6YBP - chains E and F of the 12 polymer chains in the assembly; structure by electron microscopy, 3.48 A resolution.

[Chain E (and F)]
Name: Propionyl-CoA carboxylase beta chain
Source organism: Methylorubrum extorquens (strain ATCC 14718 / DSM 1338 / JCM 2805 / NCIMB 9133 / AM1)
Notes: EC 6.4.1.3; chain F of this document is another copy of the same molecule, construct and numbering; everything in this record applies to it too
Reference sequence: C5AP75 (C5AP75_METEA); numbering as in UniProt (aligned over 1-510)
Chain sequence (510 residues; row label = number of the first residue in the row):
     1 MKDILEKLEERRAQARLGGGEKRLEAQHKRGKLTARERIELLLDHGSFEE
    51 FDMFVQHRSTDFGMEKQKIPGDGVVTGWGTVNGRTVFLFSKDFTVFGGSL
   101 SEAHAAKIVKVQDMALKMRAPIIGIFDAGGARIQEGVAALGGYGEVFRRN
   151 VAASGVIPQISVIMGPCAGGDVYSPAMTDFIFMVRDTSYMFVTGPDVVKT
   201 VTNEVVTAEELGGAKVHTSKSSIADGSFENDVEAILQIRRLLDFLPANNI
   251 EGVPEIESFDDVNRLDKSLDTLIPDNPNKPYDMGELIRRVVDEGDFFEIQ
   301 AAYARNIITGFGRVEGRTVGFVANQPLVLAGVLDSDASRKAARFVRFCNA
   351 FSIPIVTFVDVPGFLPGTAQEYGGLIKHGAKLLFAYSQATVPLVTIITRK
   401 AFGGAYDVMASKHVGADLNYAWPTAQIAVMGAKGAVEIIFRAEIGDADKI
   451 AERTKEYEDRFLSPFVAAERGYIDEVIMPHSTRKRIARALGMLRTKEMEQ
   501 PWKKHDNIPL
Disordered / not traced: 1-4
Ligand contacts:
  - BTI (5-(hexahydro-2-oxo-1H-thieno[3,4-d]imidazol-6-yl)pentanal): V332, P362, G363, F364, P366
  - coenzyme A (COA): R23, R30, F93, F96, G97, G129, G130, A131, R132
What the authors report for this chain:
  - mutagenesis - L100S/Y143H/D407I (50-fold): increased catalytic activity on glycolyl-CoA
  - mutagenesis - L100S/Y143H/D407I/I450V/W502R (560-fold): increased catalytic activity

[Interface between chain E and chain F]
Pairs across the interface - 127 pairs, chain E then chain F:
  F62(E) with Y457(F), hydrophobic
  E102(E) with R470(F), salt bridge
  R119(E) with P501(F)
  I133(E) with V429(F), hydrophobic; M430(F), hydrophobic; I439(F), hydrophobic
  G136(E) with V429(F)
  V137(E) with V429(F)
  L140(E) with G403(F); Y406(F), hydrophobic; D407(F)
  G141(E) with H413(F)
  Y143(E) with D407(F)
  G144(E) with D407(F); H413(F)
  F147(E) with L383(F), hydrophobic
  R148(E) with H413(F)
  V151(E) with F384(F), hydrophobic; S387(F)
  S154(E) with F384(F); K503(F); N507(F)
  G155(E) with K503(F)
  V172(E) with I376(F), hydrophobic
  Y173(E) with F364(F); I376(F)
  A176(E) with I376(F), hydrophobic
  M177(E) with L383(F), hydrophobic
  D179(E) with N507(F), hydrogen bond
  M190(E) with I376(F), hydrophobic
  F191(E) with E371(F)
  V192(E) with E371(F), hydrogen bond (backbone-side chain); L375(F), hydrophobic
  T193(E) with P366(F)
  V201(E) with P366(F), hydrophobic
  E204(E) with T368(F)
  E210(E) with Y372(F), hydrogen bond (backbone-side chain)
  V216(E) with Y372(F), hydrophobic
  S221(E) with E371(F)
  I223(E) with K377(F)
  N249(E) with W502(F), hydrogen bond (side chain-backbone); K503(F)
  I250(E) with W502(F), hydrophobic
  R343(E) with K377(F); N507(F), hydrogen bond; I508(F)
  R346(E) with H505(F); D506(F), salt bridge; I508(F)
  F347(E) with N507(F)
  N349(E) with K504(F); H505(F), hydrogen bond
  A350(E) with H505(F)
  F364(E) with Y173(F)
  P366(E) with T193(F); V201(F), hydrophobic
  G367(E) with V198(F)
  T368(E) with E204(F)
  E371(E) with F191(F); V192(F), hydrogen bond (side chain-backbone); T193(F); L211(F); S221(F)
  Y372(E) with E210(F), hydrogen bond (side chain-backbone); L211(F); V216(F), hydrophobic; K220(F); S221(F)
  L375(E) with V192(F), hydrophobic
  I376(E) with Y173(F); A176(F), hydrophobic
  K377(E) with A176(F); I223(F); R343(F)
  G379(E) with Y173(F)
  A380(E) with Y173(F); A176(F), hydrophobic
  L383(E) with F147(F), hydrophobic; M177(F), hydrophobic
  F384(E) with V151(F), hydrophobic; S154(F); M177(F), hydrophobic
  S387(E) with V151(F)
  Q388(E) with H505(F)
  T390(E) with K504(F)
  G403(E) with L140(F)
  Y406(E) with L140(F), hydrophobic
  D407(E) with L140(F); Y143(F); G144(F)
  H413(E) with G141(F); G144(F); R148(F)
  G415(E) with R148(F)
  V429(E) with G136(F)
  I439(E) with F62(F), hydrophobic
  R460(E) with F62(F)
  V466(E) with V137(F), hydrophobic
  R470(E) with E102(F), salt bridge; A138(F)
  P501(E) with R119(F)
  W502(E) with N249(F), hydrogen bond (backbone-side chain); I250(F), hydrophobic
  K503(E) with A152(F); S154(F); N249(F)
  K504(E) with N349(F); T390(F)
  H505(E) with R346(F); N349(F), hydrogen bond; A350(F); Q388(F)
  D506(E) with S154(F); R346(F), salt bridge
  N507(E) with S154(F); D179(F), hydrogen bond; R343(F), hydrogen bond; F347(F)
  I508(E) with R346(F); L510(F), hydrophobic
  P509(E) with A176(F); R343(F)
  L510(E) with R339(F); R343(F); K381(F); I508(F), hydrophobic; L510(F), hydrophobic
Interface residues without a listed pair, chain E (99 interface residues in all): A131, A138, E145, A152, V156, V198, T202, L211, H217, K220, R339, A342, S352, G374, H378, K381, V414, I427, A428, M430, A435, I438, Y457, F461, A467, Y472
Interface residues without a listed pair, chain F (100 interface residues in all): D61, I133, E145, G155, V156, V172, M190, V197, V206, H217, S222, A342, S352, G367, G374, G379, A380, V391, G404, V414, I427, A428, A435, I438, F440, F461, V466, Y472, P509

[In short]
99 residues of chain E face 100 of chain F across their interface; the contacts include 12 hydrogen bonds and
4 salt bridges. Polar pairs include E102(E)-R470(F), R346(E)-D506(F) and D179(E)-N507(F). The paper reports
that L100S/Y143H/D407I of chain E increase catalytic activity on glycolyl-CoA; L100S/Y143H/D407I/I450V/W502R
of chain E increase catalytic activity.
Chain E and chain F are both Propionyl-CoA carboxylase beta chain (Methylorubrum extorquens (strain ATCC 14718
/ DSM 1338 / JCM 2805 / NCIMB 9133 / AM1)); the structure, Propionyl-CoA carboxylase of Methylorubrum
extorquens with bound CoA, was determined by electron microscopy together with 6YBQ from the same study.
